4Z4E - chains A and B of the 3 polymer chains in the assembly; structure by X-ray diffraction, 1.80 A resolution.

Chain A:
Protein: Protein argonaute-2
From: Homo sapiens
Notes: EC 3.1.26.-
UniProtKB: Q9UKV8 (AGO2_HUMAN); residue numbers follow UniProt; this construct covers 1-859
Chain sequence (859 residues; row label = number of the first residue in the row):
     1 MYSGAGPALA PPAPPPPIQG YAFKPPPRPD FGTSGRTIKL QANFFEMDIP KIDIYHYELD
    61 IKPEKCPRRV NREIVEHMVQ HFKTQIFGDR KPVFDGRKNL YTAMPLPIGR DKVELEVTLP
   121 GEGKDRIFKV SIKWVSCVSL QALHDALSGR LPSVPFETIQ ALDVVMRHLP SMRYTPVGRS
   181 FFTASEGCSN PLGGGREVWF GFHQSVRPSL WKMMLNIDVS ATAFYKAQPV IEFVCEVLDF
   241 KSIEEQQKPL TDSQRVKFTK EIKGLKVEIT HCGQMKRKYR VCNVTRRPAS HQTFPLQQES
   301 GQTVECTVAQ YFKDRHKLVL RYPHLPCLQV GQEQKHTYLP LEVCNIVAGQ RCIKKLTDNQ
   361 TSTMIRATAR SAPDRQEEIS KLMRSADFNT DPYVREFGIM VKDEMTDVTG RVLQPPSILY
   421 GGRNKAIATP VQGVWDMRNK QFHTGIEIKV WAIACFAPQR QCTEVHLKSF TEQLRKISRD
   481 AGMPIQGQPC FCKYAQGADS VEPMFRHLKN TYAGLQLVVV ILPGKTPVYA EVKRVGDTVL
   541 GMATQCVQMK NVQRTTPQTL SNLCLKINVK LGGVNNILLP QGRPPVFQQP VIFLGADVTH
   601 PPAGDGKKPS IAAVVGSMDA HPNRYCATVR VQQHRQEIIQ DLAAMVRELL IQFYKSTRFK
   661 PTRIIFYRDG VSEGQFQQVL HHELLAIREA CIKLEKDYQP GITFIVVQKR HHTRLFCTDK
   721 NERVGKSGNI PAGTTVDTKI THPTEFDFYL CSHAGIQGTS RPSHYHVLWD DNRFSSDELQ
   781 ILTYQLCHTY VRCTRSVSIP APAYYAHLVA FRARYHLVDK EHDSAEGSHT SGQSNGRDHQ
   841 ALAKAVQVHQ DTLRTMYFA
Disordered / not traced: 1-21, 121-125, 270-277, 297-305, 822-835
Construct notes: engineered mutation Asp387 (Ser in Q9UKV8)
Bound ions: Mg2+: Asp597, Val598
Small-molecule neighbours:
  - phenol (IPH), molecule 1: Gly536, Asp537, Gly541, Met542, Ala543, Lys570, Asp851, Thr852, Thr855, Met856, Tyr857
  - phenol (IPH), molecule 2: Phe587, Gln589, Pro590, Val591, Asp619, Ala620, Phe653, Phe659
  - phenol (IPH), molecule 3: Leu650, Ile651, Tyr654, Lys660, Pro661, Leu694, Glu695, Tyr698
  - phenol (IPH), molecule 4: Arg688, Cys691, Ile692, Tyr698, Gln699, Pro700, Ile702, Asp771
Swiss-Prot annotation at these positions:
  - region: Tyr311 to His316 (Interaction with guide RNA), Phe587 to Pro590 (Interaction with GW182 family members), Leu650 to Lys660 (Interaction with GW182 family members), Lys709, Arg710 (Interaction with guide RNA), His753 to Arg761 (Interaction with guide RNA), Tyr790 to Arg812 (Interaction with guide RNA)
  - binding site (a divalent metal cation): Asp597, Asp669, His807
  - modified residue: Tyr2 (3'-nitrotyrosine), Pro700 (4-hydroxyproline), Ser824 (Phosphoserine), Ser828 (Phosphoserine), Ser831 (Phosphoserine), Ser834 (Phosphoserine)
  - natural variant: Leu192 (L192P: In LESKRES), Gly201 (G201C: In LESKRES; G201V: In LESKRES), His203 (H203Q: In LESKRES), Thr357 (T357M: In LESKRES), Met364 (M364T: In LESKRES), Ala367 (A367P: In LESKRES), Gly573 (G573S: In LESKRES), Gly733 (G733R: In LESKRES), Cys751 (C751Y: In LESKRES), Ser760 (S760R: In LESKRES)
  - mutagenesis: Leu140 (L140W: No effect), Phe470 (F470V: No effect on miRNA-binding or target mRNA cleavage. Abrogates binding to the 7-methylguanosine cap of mRNA and prevents inhibition of translation. Abolishes interaction with TNRC6C ...), Phe505 (F505V: No effect on miRNA-binding or target mRNA cleavage. Abrogates binding to the 7-methylguanosine cap of mRNA and prevents inhibition of translation and abolishes interaction with TNRC6C ...), Lys533 (K533A: Impairs RNA cleavage), Gln545 (Q545A: Impairs RNA cleavage), Lys570 (K570A: Impairs RNA cleavage), Asp597 (D597A: Abrogates RNA cleavage but does not affect binding to siRNA or translational repression), Gln633 (Q633A: No effect; Q633R: Abrogates RNA cleavage. Binds siRNA), His634 (H634P/A: Abrogates RNA cleavage. Binds siRNA), Asp669 (D669A: Abrogates RNA cleavage but does not affect binding to siRNA), Glu673 (E673A: Impairs RNA cleavage; E673G: No effect on RNA cleavage), Phe676 (F676A/I/M/R/Y: Impairs RNA cleavage; F676V: Abrogates RNA cleavage), 6 further mutagenesis entries in UniProt

Chain B:
Molecule: 21-nt RNA strand
Sequence (21 nucleotides; each row starts with the number of its first residue; note: 1 number in that range is skipped by the numbering (no residue carries it; nothing is unmodelled there)):
     1 UUCACAUUGC CCAAGUCU
    20 CUU
Disordered / not traced: 20, 22
Bound ions: Mg2+ near A13 (its only coordinating residue here)

Chain A / chain B interface:
Pairs across the interface (90):
  Lys65(A) with C17(B), sugar contact
  Cys66(A) with C17(B), base contact
  Pro67(A) with U16(B), phosphate contact; C17(B), base contact
  Arg68(A) with A14(B), salt bridge to the phosphate; G15(B), salt bridge to the phosphate
  Val70(A) with C17(B), base contact
  Arg97(A) with A14(B), salt bridge to the phosphate
  Val177(A) with A14(B), sugar contact
  Gly178(A) with A13(B), base contact; A14(B), hydrogen bond to the sugar
  Arg179(A) with C12(B), hydrogen bond to the base; A13(B), hydrogen bond to the sugar
  Lys278(A) with C17(B), base contact
  Arg280(A) with C17(B), salt bridge to the phosphate
  Phe294(A) with U21(B), base contact
  Leu296(A) with U21(B), base contact
  Tyr311(A) with U21(B), phosphate contact
  Phe312(A) with U21(B), phosphate contact
  His336(A) with U21(B), hydrogen bond to the base
  Thr337(A) with U21(B), sugar contact
  Tyr338(A) with U21(B), hydrogen bond to the sugar
  Ile365(A) with U7(B), base contact
  Leu522(A) with U1(B), base contact
  Gly524(A) with U1(B), hydrogen bond to the base
  Lys525(A) with U1(B), base contact
  Thr526(A) with U1(B), hydrogen bond to the base
  Tyr529(A) with U1(B), hydrogen bond to the phosphate
  Lys533(A) with U1(B), salt bridge to the phosphate
  Thr544(A) with U1(B), phosphate contact
  Gln545(A) with U1(B), hydrogen bond to the phosphate
  Cys546(A) with U1(B), hydrogen bond to the phosphate
  Val547(A) with U1(B), phosphate contact; U2(B), phosphate contact
  Gln548(A) with U1(B), hydrogen bond to the sugar; U2(B), hydrogen bond to the phosphate
  Asn551(A) with U2(B), hydrogen bond to the phosphate
  Thr559(A) with U2(B), hydrogen bond to the base
  Asn562(A) with U2(B), hydrogen bond to the base; C3(B), sugar contact
  Leu563(A) with U2(B), sugar contact
  Lys566(A) with U1(B), salt bridge to the phosphate; U2(B), phosphate contact; C3(B), salt bridge to the phosphate
  Lys570(A) with U1(B), salt bridge to the phosphate
  Val598(A) with C10(B), base contact
  Thr599(A) with C10(B), base contact
  His600(A) with C10(B), hydrogen bond to the base; C11(B), hydrogen bond to the sugar
  Pro601(A) with C10(B), sugar contact
  Pro602(A) with G9(B), sugar contact
  Ala603(A) with G9(B), hydrogen bond to the sugar; C10(B), phosphate contact
  Arg635(A) with C10(B), sugar contact; C11(B), salt bridge to the phosphate
  Glu637(A) with C11(B), sugar contact
  Gly670(A) with C11(B), base contact
  Ser672(A) with C11(B), hydrogen bond to the base; C12(B), sugar contact
  Gly674(A) with C12(B), sugar contact
  Gln675(A) with C11(B), hydrogen bond to the sugar; C12(B), sugar contact
  Lys709(A) with A6(B), salt bridge to the phosphate
  Arg710(A) with U8(B), hydrogen bond to the base; G9(B), hydrogen bond to the base; C10(B), base contact
  His753(A) with C5(B), hydrogen bond to the phosphate; A6(B), salt bridge to the phosphate
  Gly755(A) with C5(B), sugar contact
  Ile756(A) with C5(B), hydrogen bond to the sugar
  Gln757(A) with C5(B), sugar contact; A6(B), hydrogen bond to the sugar
  Thr759(A) with A6(B), sugar contact
  Ser760(A) with A6(B), phosphate contact
  Arg761(A) with A6(B), hydrogen bond to the phosphate; U7(B), salt bridge to the phosphate; U8(B), salt bridge to the phosphate
  Tyr790(A) with A4(B), hydrogen bond to the phosphate
  Arg792(A) with C3(B), salt bridge to the phosphate; A4(B), salt bridge to the phosphate
  Cys793(A) with C3(B), sugar contact; A4(B), sugar contact
  Arg795(A) with A4(B), hydrogen bond to the sugar
  Val797(A) with A4(B), phosphate contact; C5(B), phosphate contact
  Ser798(A) with C5(B), hydrogen bond to the phosphate
  Tyr804(A) with A4(B), phosphate contact; C5(B), hydrogen bond to the phosphate
  Arg812(A) with U1(B), salt bridge to the phosphate
  Tyr815(A) with U1(B), base contact
Also at the interface, not in a pair above, chain A (75 interface residues in all): Pro176, Arg351, Gln558, Val671, Arg714, Ala754, Gly758, Phe811, Ala859

Summary:
75 residues of chain A and 18 residues of chain B are in contact, with 30 hydrogen bonds and 16 salt bridges.
Among the polar pairs are Arg179(A)-C12(B), His336(A)-U21(B) and Gly524(A)-U1(B). Chain A binds 4 copies of
phenol.
Here chain A is Protein argonaute-2 (Homo sapiens) and chain B is a 21-nt RNA strand. Entry 4Z4E (Human
Argonaute2 Bound to t1-U Target RNA) was determined by X-ray diffraction (same publication as 4Z4C, 4Z4D,
4Z4F, 4Z4G, 4Z4H and 4Z4I).
